PDB entry 4R6Q | X-ray diffraction, 1.60 A resolution | chains B and E of the 8 polymer chains in the assembly

== Chain B ==
Name: Agglutinin beta-3 chain
From: Artocarpus integer
Reference sequence: P18673 (LECB3_ARTIN); residues 2-20 here = UniProt positions 2-20
Amino-acid sequence (19 residues; each row starts with the number of its first residue):
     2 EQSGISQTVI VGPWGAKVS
Unresolved in the structure: 2, 19-20

== Chain E ==
Name: Agglutinin alpha chain
From: Artocarpus integer
Reference sequence: P18670 (LECA_ARTIN); residues 1-133 here = UniProt positions 1-133
Amino-acid sequence (133 residues; numbered 1 to 133; the number before each row is that of its first residue):
     1 GKAFDDGAFT GIREINLSYN KETAIGDFQV VYDLNGSPYV GQNHKSFITG FTPVKISLDF
    61 PSEYIMEVSG YTGNVSGYVV VRSLTFKTNK KTYGPYGVTS GTPFNLPIEN GLIVGFKGSI
   121 GYWLDYFSMY LSL
Small-molecule neighbours: alpha-D-galactopyranose / nitrobenzene: Gly-1, Phe-47, Ser-76, Tyr-78, Val-80, Gly-121, Tyr-122, Trp-123, Asp-125
Swiss-Prot annotation at these positions:
  - region: Val-68 to Asn-89 (IgA-binding)
  - glycosylation (N-linked (GlcNAc...) asparagine): Asn-43, Asn-74
  - natural variant: Lys-45 (K45L; K45T), Met-66 (M66D; M66V)
Reported in the primary citation:
  - binding site for alpha-D-galactopyranose: Phe-47, Tyr-78, Tyr-122, Trp-123, Asp-125
  - binding site for nitrobenzene: Tyr-122

== Chain B / chain E interface ==
Pairs across the interface - 19 pairs, chain B then chain E:
  Gln-3(B) with Tyr-64(E)
  Ser-4(B) with Pro-61(E); Tyr-64(E); Leu-112(E)
  Gly-5(B) with Thr-10(E); Gly-11(E); Phe-60(E); Pro-61(E), hydrogen bond (backbone-backbone); Tyr-64(E); Leu-112(E)
  Ile-6(B) with Thr-10(E); Phe-60(E), hydrophobic; Pro-61(E), hydrophobic; Leu-112(E)
  Ser-7(B) with Thr-10(E), hydrogen bond (backbone-backbone); Leu-112(E); Ser-132(E), hydrogen bond; Leu-133(E), hydrogen bond (side chain-backbone)
  Gln-8(B) with Leu-133(E), hydrogen bond (backbone-backbone)
Other interface residues (no listed pair), chain E (10 interface residues in all): Phe-9, Val-114

== Overview ==
Chain B and chain E form an interface of 6 and 10 residues respectively; the contacts include 5 hydrogen
bonds. Polar contacts include Ser-7(B)/Ser-132(E), Ser-7(B)/Leu-133(E) and Gly-5(B)/Pro-61(E). Bound to chain
E: alpha-D-galactopyranose / nitrobenzene. The paper reports a binding site for alpha-D-galactopyranose at
Phe-47(E), Tyr-78(E) and Tyr-122(E) among others; a binding site for nitrobenzene at Tyr-122(E).
Here chain B is Agglutinin beta-3 chain and chain E is Agglutinin alpha chain, both from Artocarpus integer.
Entry 4R6Q (Jacalin-carbohydrate interactions. Distortion of the ligand as a determinant of affinity) was
determined by X-ray diffraction, deposited together with 4R6N, 4R6O, 4R6P and 4R6R.
